8IUJ - chains QA and QB of the 60 polymer chains in the assembly; structure by electron microscopy, 3.06 A resolution.

== Chain QA ==
Protein: MPP-beta
From: Euglena gracilis
Amino-acid sequence (479 residues; row label = number of the first residue in the row):
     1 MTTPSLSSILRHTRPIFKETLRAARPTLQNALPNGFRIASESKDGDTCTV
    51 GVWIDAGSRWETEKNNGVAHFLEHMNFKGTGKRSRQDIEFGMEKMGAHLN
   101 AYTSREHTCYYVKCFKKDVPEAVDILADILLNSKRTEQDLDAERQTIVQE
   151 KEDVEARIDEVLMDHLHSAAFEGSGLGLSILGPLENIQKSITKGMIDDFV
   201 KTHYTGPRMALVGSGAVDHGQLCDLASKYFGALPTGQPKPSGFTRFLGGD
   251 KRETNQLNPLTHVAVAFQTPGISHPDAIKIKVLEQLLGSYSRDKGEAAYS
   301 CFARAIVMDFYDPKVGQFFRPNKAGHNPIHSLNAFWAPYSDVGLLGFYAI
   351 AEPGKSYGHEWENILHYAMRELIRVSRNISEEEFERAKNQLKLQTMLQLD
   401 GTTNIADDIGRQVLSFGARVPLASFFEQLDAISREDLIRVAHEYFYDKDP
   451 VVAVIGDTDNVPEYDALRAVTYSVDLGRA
Disordered / not traced: 477-479

== Chain QB ==
Protein: Ubiquinol-cytochrome-c reductase complex core protein 2, mitochondrial
From: Euglena gracilis
UniProt: P43265 (QCR2_EUGGR); residue numbers follow UniProt; this construct covers 1-474
Amino-acid sequence (474 residues; each row starts with the number of its first residue):
     1 MKSVVRSKGTQALFRRFSSALGDSINPNQVGVGDNVIRVNGRLFEVDKVQ
    51 EKGLKTSVLDNGTKVITLDNGGSVAQLTFLYKDGPVYENIFNAGISSFMK
   101 HALTKDGLTSSEYITKTFLQKAGIIVHEPTVVNKSAIAFTVEGFRDTLAQ
   151 PAVADKFWQSLLFPRFSPENVKEVKRLVELESKETKRDSPFAYLQDILHK
   201 TAFKGSPLGHTSFVPAYNLGYIDSNKLFDRWDAHYGFGNIAVIATNIEHE
   251 AVLAAITDSAWVARAHNKVGGVAAPASKYSGGEGYDVVHRAKEFDDQFTD
   301 VYSTYTAYAFKAPGRSNLKEHAASLVIAQALSNAVSPVLNTSFAPKRLEV
   351 FYQAYDTVGLIGLSSVQASNAQLKAFKAALSKIGTLSEADLAVHKSAALL
   401 TAYGNVESWRATQATLIDSFNTTGQPLSPLEIVSAIKAVSADTVKSVVAT
   451 MLGSPATLVHHGDSPCAPTLDALQ
Disordered / not traced: 1-19

== Chain QA / chain QB interface ==
Pairs across the interface (135):
  Met-1(QA) / Arg-165(QB)  hydrogen bond
  Met-1(QA) / Ser-167(QB)  hydrogen bond
  Met-1(QA) / Pro-168(QB)
  Thr-3(QA) / Leu-108(QB)
  Thr-3(QA) / Arg-165(QB)  hydrogen bond (backbone-side chain)
  Pro-4(QA) / Leu-108(QB)
  Pro-4(QA) / Arg-165(QB)
  Ser-5(QA) / Leu-108(QB)
  Ser-5(QA) / Arg-165(QB)
  Leu-6(QA) / Leu-108(QB)  hydrogen bond (backbone-backbone)
  Ser-7(QA) / Leu-108(QB)
  Ser-7(QA) / Thr-109(QB)
  Ser-7(QA) / Ser-110(QB)
  Ser-7(QA) / Ser-111(QB)  hydrogen bond (side chain-backbone)
  Leu-10(QA) / Thr-109(QB)
  His-12(QA) / Thr-109(QB)
  His-12(QA) / Ile-114(QB)
  His-12(QA) / Phe-118(QB)
  Thr-13(QA) / Phe-118(QB)
  Thr-13(QA) / Lys-156(QB)
  Arg-14(QA) / Phe-118(QB)
  Pro-15(QA) / Phe-118(QB)
  Pro-15(QA) / Ala-122(QB)
  Pro-15(QA) / Gln-150(QB)
  Pro-15(QA) / Ala-152(QB)  hydrophobic
  Ile-16(QA) / Gln-150(QB)  hydrogen bond (backbone-side chain)
  Phe-17(QA) / Ala-122(QB)
  Phe-17(QA) / Gly-123(QB)
  Phe-17(QA) / Phe-144(QB)  hydrophobic
  Lys-18(QA) / Phe-144(QB)
  Lys-18(QA) / Asp-146(QB)
  Lys-18(QA) / Thr-147(QB)  hydrogen bond (backbone-side chain)
  Glu-19(QA) / Asp-146(QB)
  Thr-20(QA) / Ser-73(QB)
  Thr-20(QA) / Phe-144(QB)
  Thr-20(QA) / Arg-145(QB)
  Thr-20(QA) / Asp-146(QB)  hydrogen bond
  Arg-22(QA) / Gln-50(QB)
  Arg-22(QA) / Gly-71(QB)
  Arg-22(QA) / Ser-73(QB)  hydrogen bond (backbone-side chain)
  Arg-22(QA) / Arg-145(QB)
  Asp-46(QA) / Tyr-403(QB)  hydrogen bond
  Thr-47(QA) / Leu-400(QB)
  Thr-47(QA) / Tyr-403(QB)
  Thr-47(QA) / Glu-407(QB)  hydrogen bond
  His-70(QA) / Phe-343(QB)
  Glu-73(QA) / Thr-341(QB)
  Glu-73(QA) / Ser-342(QB)  hydrogen bond
  His-74(QA) / Thr-341(QB)
  Phe-77(QA) / Leu-339(QB)  hydrophobic
  Phe-77(QA) / Asn-340(QB)
  Phe-77(QA) / Thr-341(QB)
  Arg-85(QA) / Leu-339(QB)
  Met-92(QA) / Val-338(QB)  hydrophobic
  Glu-93(QA) / Val-338(QB)
  Glu-93(QA) / Val-393(QB)
  Gly-96(QA) / Leu-400(QB)
  His-98(QA) / Asn-333(QB)
  His-98(QA) / Pro-337(QB)
  His-98(QA) / Val-338(QB)
  His-98(QA) / Asn-340(QB)
  Leu-99(QA) / Val-338(QB)  hydrogen bond (backbone-backbone)
  Leu-99(QA) / Leu-339(QB)
  Leu-99(QA) / Asn-340(QB)  hydrogen bond (backbone-backbone)
  Asn-100(QA) / Asn-340(QB)
  Ala-101(QA) / Asn-340(QB)  hydrogen bond (backbone-backbone)
  Ala-101(QA) / Thr-341(QB)
  Ala-101(QA) / Ser-342(QB)  hydrogen bond (backbone-backbone)
  Tyr-102(QA) / Ser-342(QB)
  Thr-103(QA) / Ser-342(QB)
  Lys-113(QA) / Leu-400(QB)
  Lys-113(QA) / Gly-404(QB)
  Lys-113(QA) / Glu-407(QB)  salt bridge
  Cys-114(QA) / Leu-400(QB)
  Phe-115(QA) / Ser-396(QB)
  Phe-115(QA) / Leu-400(QB)
  Phe-115(QA) / Tyr-403(QB)  hydrophobic
  Glu-150(QA) / Thr-341(QB)
  Glu-150(QA) / Phe-343(QB)
  Glu-150(QA) / Ala-344(QB)
  Asp-153(QA) / Pro-345(QB)
  Val-154(QA) / Phe-343(QB)  hydrophobic
  Glu-155(QA) / Phe-298(QB)
  Ala-156(QA) / Gln-297(QB)
  Ala-156(QA) / Phe-298(QB)
  Ile-158(QA) / Phe-298(QB)  hydrophobic
  Val-161(QA) / Phe-298(QB)  hydrophobic
  Ile-180(QA) / Phe-343(QB)  hydrophobic
  Leu-181(QA) / Phe-343(QB)  hydrophobic
  Glu-253(QA) / Gln-297(QB)  hydrogen bond
  Asn-255(QA) / Asp-295(QB)  hydrogen bond
  Asn-255(QA) / Gln-297(QB)  hydrogen bond
  Leu-257(QA) / Asp-295(QB)
  Asn-258(QA) / Asp-295(QB)
  Asn-258(QA) / Phe-298(QB)
  Arg-292(QA) / Leu-180(QB)
  Arg-292(QA) / Glu-184(QB)  salt bridge
  Asp-293(QA) / Lys-105(QB)
  Asp-293(QA) / Glu-112(QB)
  Asp-293(QA) / Lys-116(QB)  hydrogen bond (backbone-side chain)
  Asp-293(QA) / Glu-128(QB)
  Lys-294(QA) / Glu-112(QB)
  Lys-294(QA) / Lys-116(QB)
  Lys-294(QA) / Gln-120(QB)
  Lys-294(QA) / Val-126(QB)
  Glu-296(QA) / Tyr-113(QB)
  Ala-297(QA) / Glu-112(QB)
  Ala-297(QA) / Lys-116(QB)
  Ala-297(QA) / Thr-117(QB)
  Ala-297(QA) / Gln-120(QB)
  Tyr-299(QA) / Gln-120(QB)
  Arg-304(QA) / Tyr-113(QB)
  His-326(QA) / Arg-176(QB)
  Asn-327(QA) / Arg-176(QB)
  His-330(QA) / Glu-184(QB)  salt bridge
  Glu-382(QA) / Lys-121(QB)  salt bridge
  Gln-390(QA) / Gln-120(QB)  hydrogen bond (side chain-backbone)
  Leu-393(QA) / Gly-123(QB)
  Leu-393(QA) / Ile-125(QB)  hydrophobic
  Leu-393(QA) / Gly-143(QB)
  Leu-393(QA) / Phe-144(QB)  hydrophobic
  Gln-394(QA) / Ile-125(QB)
  Met-396(QA) / Val-74(QB)  hydrophobic
  Met-396(QA) / Phe-144(QB)  hydrophobic
  Met-396(QA) / Trp-409(QB)
  Leu-397(QA) / Val-74(QB)  hydrophobic
  Leu-397(QA) / Ile-125(QB)  hydrophobic
  Leu-397(QA) / Glu-142(QB)
  Leu-397(QA) / Trp-409(QB)  hydrophobic
  Leu-397(QA) / Arg-410(QB)  hydrogen bond (backbone-side chain)
  Asp-400(QA) / Ser-408(QB)  hydrogen bond
  Asp-400(QA) / Trp-409(QB)  hydrogen bond (side chain-backbone)
  Asp-400(QA) / Arg-410(QB)  salt bridge
  Thr-402(QA) / Glu-407(QB)
  Ile-455(QA) / Phe-298(QB)  hydrophobic
Other interface residues (no listed pair), chain QA (83 interface residues in all): Leu-21, Ile-88, Glu-89, Lys-94, Ala-97, Gln-149, Arg-157, Pro-259, Leu-260, Gly-295, Ala-298, Glu-352, Arg-386, Lys-392, Leu-399
Other interface residues (no listed pair), chain QB (71 interface residues in all): Gly-72, Gly-107, Leu-119, Ile-124, Glu-169, Leu-177, Glu-181, Arg-187, Trp-261, Arg-347, Ala-397, Leu-399

== Summary ==
83 residues of chain QA and 71 residues of chain QB are in contact, with 24 hydrogen bonds and 5 salt bridges.
Polar contacts include Lys-113(QA)/Glu-407(QB), Arg-292(QA)/Glu-184(QB) and His-330(QA)/Glu-184(QB).
Here chain QA is MPP-beta and chain QB is Ubiquinol-cytochrome-c reductase complex core protein 2,
mitochondrial, both from Euglena gracilis. Entry 8IUJ (Cryo-EM structure of Euglena gracilis super-complex
III2+IV2, composite) was determined by electron microscopy.
